3B2E - chains B and F of the 4 polymer chains in the assembly; structure by X-ray diffraction, 3.00 A resolution.

Chain B:
Molecule: ATPase GET3
From: Saccharomyces cerevisiae
Notes: EC 3.6.3.16
Sequence (362 residues; each row starts with the number of its first residue):
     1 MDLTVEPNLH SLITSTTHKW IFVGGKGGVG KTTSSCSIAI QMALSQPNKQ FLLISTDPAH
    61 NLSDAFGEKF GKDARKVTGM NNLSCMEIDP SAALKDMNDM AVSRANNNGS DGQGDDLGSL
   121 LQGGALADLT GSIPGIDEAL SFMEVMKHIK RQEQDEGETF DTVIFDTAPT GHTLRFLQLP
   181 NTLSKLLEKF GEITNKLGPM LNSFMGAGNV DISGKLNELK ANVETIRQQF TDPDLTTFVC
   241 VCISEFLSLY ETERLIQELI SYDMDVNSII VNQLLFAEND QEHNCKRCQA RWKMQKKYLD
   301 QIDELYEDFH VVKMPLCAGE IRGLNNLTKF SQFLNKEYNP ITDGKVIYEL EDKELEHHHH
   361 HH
Disordered / not traced: 1-3, 101-123, 352-362
Ligand contacts: ADP (adenosine-5'-diphosphate): Gly27, Gly28, Val29, Gly30, Lys31, Thr32, Thr33, Asn272, Gln273, Pro315, Leu316, Cys317, Gly319, Glu320, Ile321, Arg322, Phe330

Chain F:
Molecule: Golgi to ER traffic protein 1
From: Saccharomyces cerevisiae
Notes: fragment: Get1 cytosolic domain
Reference sequence: P53192 (GET1_YEAST); residues 21-104 here = UniProt positions 21-104
Sequence (84 residues; row label = number of the first residue in the row):
    21 TNKYHEKWIS KFAPGNELSK KYLAKVKERH ELKEFNNSIS AQDNYAKWTK NNRKLDSLDK
    81 EINNLKDEIQ SENKAFQAHL HKLR
Disordered / not traced: 21-33, 96-104

Chain B / chain F interface:
Pairs across the interface - 22 pairs, chain B then chain F:
  Phe246(B) with Tyr65(F), hydrophobic
  Leu249(B) with Tyr65(F), hydrogen bond (backbone-side chain)
  Tyr250(B) with Tyr65(F), hydrogen bond (backbone-side chain); Trp68(F), hydrophobic
  Glu253(B) with Tyr65(F); Thr69(F); Arg73(F), salt bridge
  Gln257(B) with Arg73(F), hydrogen bond
  Met294(B) with Gln62(F)
  Lys297(B) with Gln62(F); Asp63(F), salt bridge
  Tyr298(B) with Gln62(F)
  Gln301(B) with Asp63(F), hydrogen bond (side chain-backbone); Asn64(F); Tyr65(F); Ala66(F), hydrogen bond (side chain-backbone)
  Glu304(B) with Ala66(F); Lys67(F), salt bridge
  Leu305(B) with Thr69(F); Lys70(F); Arg73(F)
  Tyr306(B) with Arg73(F)
Also at the interface, not in a pair above, chain F (11 interface residues in all): Ala61

Summary:
The interface between chain B and chain F involves 12 residues on one side and 11 on the other; the contacts
include 5 hydrogen bonds and 3 salt bridges. Among the polar pairs are Glu253(B)-Arg73(F), Lys297(B)-Asp63(F)
and Glu304(B)-Lys67(F). Chain B binds ADP.
Chain B is ATPase GET3 and chain F is Golgi to ER traffic protein 1, both from Saccharomyces cerevisiae; the
structure, Crystal structure of S. cerevisiae Get3 in the open conformation in complex with Get1 cytosolic
domain, was determined by X-ray diffraction, deposited together with 3VLC.
